Entry 2IXH (X-ray diffraction, 2.00 A resolution); this record covers chain A.

== Chain A ==
Protein: Dtdp-4-dehydrorhamnose 3,5-epimerase
Organism: Pseudomonas aeruginosa
UniProtKB: Q9HU21 (Q9HU21_PSEAE); residues 4-184 here correspond to UniProt positions 1-181 (UniProt number = residue number - 3)
Chain sequence (184 residues; row label = number of the first residue in the row):
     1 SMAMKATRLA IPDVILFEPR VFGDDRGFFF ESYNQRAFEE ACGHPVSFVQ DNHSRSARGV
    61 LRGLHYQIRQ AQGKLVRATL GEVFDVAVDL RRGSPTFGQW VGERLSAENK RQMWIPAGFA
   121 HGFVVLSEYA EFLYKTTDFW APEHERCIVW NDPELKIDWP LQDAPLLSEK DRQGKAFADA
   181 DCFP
Curated features (UniProtKB/Swiss-Prot):
  - active site: His65 (Proton acceptor), Tyr134 (Proton donor)
  - binding site (substrate): Arg26, Glu31, Gln50 to Asn52, Arg62, Lys74, His121, Glu145, Lys170
  - site: Trp140 (Participates in a stacking interaction with the thymidine ring of dTDP-4-oxo-6-deoxyglucose)
Residues lining bound ligands: 2'-deoxy-thymidine-beta-L-rhamnose (TRH): Met2, Phe22, Arg26, Phe29, Glu31, Gln50, Asn52, Arg62, His65, Gln72, Lys74, His121, Phe123, Tyr134, Trp140, Glu145, Lys170, Asp171
Reported in the primary citation:
  - binding site for 2'-deoxy-thymidine-beta-L-rhamnose: Tyr134
  - conformationally variable residues: Tyr134
  - mutagenesis - H65A: abolished catalytic activity
  - mutagenesis - K74A, Y134F: decreased catalytic activity

== In short ==
Bound to chain A: 2'-deoxy-thymidine-beta-L-rhamnose. Curated annotation (UniProt) lists active-site residues
His65 and Tyr134 and 10 substrate-binding residues. The paper reports a binding site for
2'-deoxy-thymidine-beta-L-rhamnose at Tyr134; K74A and Y134F reduce catalytic activity.
Chain A is Dtdp-4-dehydrorhamnose 3,5-epimerase (Pseudomonas aeruginosa); the structure, RmlC P aeruginosa
with dTDP-rhamnose, was determined by X-ray diffraction (same publication as 2IXC, 2IXL, 2IXK, 2IXI and 2IXJ).
